Entry 4PKO (X-ray diffraction, 3.84 A resolution); this record covers chains 1 and 2 of the 28 polymer chains in the assembly.

== Chain 1 (and 2) ==
Protein: 10 kDa chaperonin
Organism: Escherichia coli
Notes: chain 2 of this document is another copy of the same molecule, construct and numbering; everything in this record applies to it too
UniProt: Q7BGE6 (Q7BGE6_ECOLX); residues 1-97 here = UniProt positions 1-97
Chain sequence (97 residues; row label = number of the first residue in the row):
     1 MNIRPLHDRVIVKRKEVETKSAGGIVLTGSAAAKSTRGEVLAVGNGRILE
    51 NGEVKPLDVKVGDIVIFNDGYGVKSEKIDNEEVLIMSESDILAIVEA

== Interface between chain 1 and chain 2 ==
Pairs across the interface - 36 pairs, chain 1 then chain 2:
  Ala-22(1) / Lys-77(2)
  Gly-23(1) / Asn-80(2)
  Thr-28(1) / Lys-77(2)
  Thr-36(1) / Glu-76(2)  hydrogen bond
  Arg-37(1) / Lys-77(2)  hydrogen bond (side chain-backbone)
  Arg-37(1) / Ile-78(2)
  Arg-47(1) / Ile-48(2)
  Leu-49(1) / Glu-50(2)
  Glu-50(1) / Glu-50(2)
  Lys-55(1) / Ile-48(2)
  Asp-58(1) / Arg-4(2)  salt bridge
  Asp-58(1) / Leu-6(2)
  Asp-58(1) / His-7(2)
  Asp-58(1) / Asn-45(2)
  Val-59(1) / Leu-6(2)  hydrophobic
  Ile-66(1) / Ile-3(2)  hydrophobic
  Ile-66(1) / Glu-76(2)
  Asn-68(1) / Lys-74(2)
  Glu-88(1) / His-7(2)  salt bridge
  Ser-89(1) / Arg-9(2)  hydrogen bond (backbone-side chain)
  Ile-91(1) / Leu-6(2)  hydrophobic
  Ile-91(1) / Arg-9(2)  hydrogen bond (backbone-side chain)
  Leu-92(1) / Pro-5(2)
  Leu-92(1) / Leu-6(2)  hydrogen bond (backbone-backbone)
  Leu-92(1) / Arg-9(2)
  Leu-92(1) / Lys-74(2)
  Ala-93(1) / Ile-3(2)  hydrophobic
  Ala-93(1) / Arg-4(2)
  Ala-93(1) / Pro-5(2)  hydrophobic
  Ile-94(1) / Ile-3(2)
  Ile-94(1) / Arg-4(2)  hydrogen bond (backbone-backbone)
  Val-95(1) / Ile-3(2)  hydrophobic
  Glu-96(1) / Met-1(2)
  Glu-96(1) / Asn-2(2)
  Glu-96(1) / Ile-3(2)
  Ala-97(1) / Met-1(2)  hydrophobic
Other interface residues (no listed pair), chain 1 (24 interface residues in all): Phe-67, Asp-69
Other interface residues (no listed pair), chain 2 (19 interface residues in all): Glu-53, Tyr-71, Ile-85

== Summary ==
24 residues of chain 1 and 19 residues of chain 2 are in contact, with 6 hydrogen bonds and 2 salt bridges.
Among the polar pairs are Asp-58(1)/Arg-4(2), Glu-88(1)/His-7(2) and Thr-36(1)/Glu-76(2).
Chain 1 and chain 2 are both 10 kDa chaperonin (Escherichia coli); the structure, Crystal structure of the
Football-shaped GroEL-GroES2-(ADPBeFx)14 complex, was determined by X-ray diffraction together with 4PKN from
the same study.
